Entry 6JJK (X-ray diffraction, 3.60 A resolution); this record covers chains A and G of the 18 polymer chains in the assembly.

[Chain A]
Name: Periplasmic serine endoprotease DegP
From: Escherichia coli K-12
Notes: EC 3.4.21.107
UniProt: P0C0V0 (DEGP_ECOLI); residues 9-448 here correspond to UniProt positions 35-474 (UniProt number = residue number + 26)
Amino-acid sequence (440 residues; each row starts with the number of its first residue):
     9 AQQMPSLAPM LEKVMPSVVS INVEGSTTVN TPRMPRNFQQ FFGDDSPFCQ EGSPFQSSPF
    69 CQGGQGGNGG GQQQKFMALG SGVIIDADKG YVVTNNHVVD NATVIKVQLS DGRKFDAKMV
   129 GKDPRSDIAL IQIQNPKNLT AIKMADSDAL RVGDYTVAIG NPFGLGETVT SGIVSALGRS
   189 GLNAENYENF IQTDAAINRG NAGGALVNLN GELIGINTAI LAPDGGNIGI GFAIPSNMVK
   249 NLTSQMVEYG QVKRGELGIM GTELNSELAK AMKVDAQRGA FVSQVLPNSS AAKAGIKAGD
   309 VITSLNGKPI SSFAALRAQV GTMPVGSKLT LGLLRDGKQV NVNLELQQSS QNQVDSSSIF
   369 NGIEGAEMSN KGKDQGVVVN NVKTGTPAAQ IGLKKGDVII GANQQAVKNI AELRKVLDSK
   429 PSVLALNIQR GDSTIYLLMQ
Disordered / not traced: 33-81, 358-367
Sequence notes: engineered mutation A210 (Ser236 in P0C0V0)
Curated features (UniProtKB/Swiss-Prot):
  - active site (Charge relay system): H105, D135
  - binding site (substrate): E32, H105, D135, T226 to A230, L265 to G269

[Chain G]
Name: Cys-tyr-tyr-lys-ile
Amino-acid sequence (5 residues; numbered 460 to 464; the number before each row is that of its first residue):
   460 CYYKI

[How chain A and chain G interact]
Contacting residue pairs (17):
  H105(A) - K463(G)
  H105(A) - I464(G)
  L190(A) - Y461(G)  hydrophobic
  I205(A) - I464(G)  hydrophobic
  N206(A) - I464(G)
  R207(A) - K463(G)  hydrogen bond (side chain-backbone)
  R207(A) - I464(G)
  G208(A) - I464(G)  hydrogen bond (backbone-backbone)
  N209(A) - I464(G)
  A210(A) - I464(G)
  T226(A) - I464(G)
  A227(A) - Y462(G)
  I228(A) - Y461(G)
  I228(A) - Y462(G)  hydrogen bond (backbone-backbone)
  L229(A) - C460(G)
  L229(A) - Y461(G)
  A230(A) - C460(G)
Other interface residues (no listed pair), chain A (14 interface residues in all): N225

[Overview]
Chain A and chain G form an interface of 14 and 5 residues respectively; the contacts include 3 hydrogen
bonds. Polar contacts include R207(A)-K463(G), G208(A)-I464(G) and I228(A)-Y462(G). UniProt lists active-site
residues H105(A) and D135(A) and 13 substrate-binding residues on chain A.
Here chain A is Periplasmic serine endoprotease DegP (Escherichia coli K-12) and chain G is
Cys-tyr-tyr-lys-ile. Entry 6JJK (Crystal structure of the DegP dodecamer with a modulator) was determined by
X-ray diffraction (same publication as 6JJL and 6JJO).
